Entry 2YPJ (X-ray diffraction, 2.35 A resolution); this record covers chain A.

[Chain A]
Protein: Endoglucanase CEL5A
From: Eubacterium cellulosolvens
Notes: EC 3.2.1.4; fragment: carbohydrate binding module b, residues 581-713
Reference sequence: Q3LHN3 (Q3LHN3_9FIRM); residue numbers follow UniProt; this construct covers 581-713
Chain sequence (155 residues; each row starts with the number of its first residue):
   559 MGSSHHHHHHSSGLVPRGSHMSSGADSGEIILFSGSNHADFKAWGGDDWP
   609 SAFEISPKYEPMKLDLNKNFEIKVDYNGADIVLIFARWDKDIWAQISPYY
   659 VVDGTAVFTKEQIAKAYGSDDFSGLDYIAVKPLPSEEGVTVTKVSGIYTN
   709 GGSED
Unresolved in the structure: 559-586, 709-713
Construct notes: expression tag (559-580)
What the authors report for this chain:
  - binding site for beta-D-glucopyranose: W602, W607, W646, W651, Q653
  - binding site for alpha-D-xylopyranose: W607, W646, W651, Y685, K689
  - specificity-determining residues: Y685
  - mutagenesis - D649A: unchanged binding to xyloglucan
  - mutagenesis - D649A: unchanged binding to barley beta-glucan
  - mutagenesis - D649A: unchanged binding to cellohexaose

[Summary]
From the paper: a binding site for beta-D-glucopyranose at W602, W607 and W646 among others; D649A leaves
binding to xyloglucan unchanged.
Chain A is Endoglucanase CEL5A (Eubacterium cellulosolvens); the structure, Non-catalytic carbohydrate binding
module CBM65B, was determined by X-ray diffraction together with 4AEM, 4AEK, 4AFD, 4AFM and 4BA6 from the same
study.
